Entry 1U7R (X-ray diffraction, 1.15 A resolution); this record covers chain A.

# Chain A
Protein: Myoglobin
Source organism: Physeter catodon
Reference sequence: P02185 (MYG_PHYCA); numbering as in UniProt (aligned over 1-153)
Sequence (153 residues; numbered 1 to 153; the number before each row is that of its first residue):
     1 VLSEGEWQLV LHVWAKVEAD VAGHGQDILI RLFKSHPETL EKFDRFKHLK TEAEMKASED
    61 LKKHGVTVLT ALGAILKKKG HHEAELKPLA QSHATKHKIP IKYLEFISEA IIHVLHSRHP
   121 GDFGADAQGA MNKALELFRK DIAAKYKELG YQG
Bound ions: heme Fe: H93 (together with imidazole)
Residues lining bound ligands: heme (HEM): L32, T39, K42, F43, H64, T67, V68, A71, L72, L89, S92, H93, H97, I99, Y103, L104, I107, I111, F138

# Summary
Ligands of chain A: heme.
Chain A is Myoglobin (Physeter catodon); the structure, Crystal structure of Native Sperm Whale myoglobin from
low ionic strength enviroment (Form2 ), was determined by X-ray diffraction, deposited together with 1JW8 and
1U7S.
